PDB entry 7F0D | electron microscopy, 3.30 A resolution | chains A and D of the 31 polymer chains in the assembly

== Chain A ==
Molecule: 23S rRNA
Organism: Mycobacterium tuberculosis H37Ra
Sequence (3138 nucleotides; row label = number of the first residue in the row):
     1 UUGUAAGUGU CUAAGGGCGC AUGGUGGAUG CCUUGGCAUC GAGAGCCGAU GAAGGACGUG
    61 GGAGGCUGCG AUAUGCCUCG GGGAGCUGUC AACCGAGCGU GGAUCCGAGG AUUUCCGAAU
   121 GGGGAAACCC AGCACGAGUG AUGUCGUGCU ACCCGCAUCU GAAUAUAUAG GGUGCGGGAG
   181 GGAACGCGGG GAAGUGAAAC AUCUCAGUAC CCGUAGGAGG AGAAAACAAU UGUGAUUCCG
   241 CAAGUAGUGG CGAGCGAACG CGGAACAGGC UAAACCGCAC GCAUGGGUAA CCGGGUAGGG
   301 GUUGUGUGUG CGGGGUUGUG GGAGGAUAUG UCUCAGCGCU ACCCGGCUGA GAGGCAGUCA
   361 GAAAGUGUCG UGGUUAGCGG AAGUGGCCUG GGAUGGUCUG CCGUAGACGG UGAGAGCCCG
   421 GUACGCGAAA ACCCGGCACC UGCCUAGUAU CAAUUCCCGA GUAGCAGCGG GCCCGUGGAA
   481 UCCGCUGUGA AUCCGCCGGG ACCACCCGGU AAGCCUAAAU ACUCCUCGAU GACCGAUAGC
   541 GGAUUAGUAC CGUGAGGGAA UGGUGAAAAG UACCCCGGGA GGGGAGUGAA AGAGUACCUG
   601 AAACCGUGUG CCUACAAUCC GUCAGAGCCU CCUUUUCCUC UCCGGAGGAG GGUGGUGAUG
   661 GCGUGCCUUU UGAAGAAUGA GCCUGCGAGU CAGGGACAUG UCGCAAGGUU AACCCGUGUG
   721 GGGUAGCCGC AGCGAAAGCG AGUCUGAAUA GGGCGACCCA CACGCGCAUA CGCGCGUGUG
   781 AAUAGUGGCG UGUUCUGGAC CCGAAGCGGA GUGAUCUACC CAUGGCCAGG GUGAAGCGCG
   841 GGUAAGACCG CGUGGAGGCC CGAACCCACU UAGGUUGAAG ACUGAGGGGA UGAGCUGUGG
   901 GUAGGGGUGA AAGGCCAAUC AAACUCCGUG AUAGCUGGUU CUCCCCGAAA UGCAUUUAGG
   961 UGCAGCGUUG CGUGGUUCAC CGCGGAGGUA GAGCUACUGG AUGGCCGAUG GGCCCUACUA
  1021 GGUUACUGAC GUCAGCCAAA CUCCGAAUGC CGUGGUGUAA AGCGUGGCAG UGAGACGGCG
  1081 GGGGAUAAGC UCCGUACGUC GAAAGGGAAA CAGCCCAGAU CGCCGGCUAA GGCCCCCAAG
  1141 CGUGUGCUAA GUGGGAAAGG AUGUGCAGUC GCAAAGACAA CCAGGAGGUU GGCUUAGAAG
  1201 CAGCCACCCU UGAAAGAGUG CGUAAUAGCU CACUGGUCAA GUGAUUGUGC GCCGAUAAUG
  1261 UAGCGGGGCU CAAGCACACC GCCGAAGCCG CGGCACAUCC ACCUUGUGGU GGGUGUGGGU
  1321 AGGGGAGCGU CCCUCAUUCA GCGAAGCCAC CGGGUGACCG GUGGUGGAGG GUGGGGGAGU
  1381 GAGAAUGCAG GCAUGAGUAG CGACAAGGCA AGUGAGAACC UUGCCCGCCG AAAGACCAAG
  1441 GGUUCCUGGG CCAGGCCAGU CCGCCCAGGG UGAGUCGGGA CCUAAGGCGA GGCCGACAGG
  1501 CGUAGUCGAU GGACAACGGG UUGAUAUUCC CGUACCCGUG UGUGGGCGCC CGUGACGAAU
  1561 CAGCGGUACU AACCACCCAA AACCGGAUCG AUCACUCCCC UUCGGGGGUG UGGAGUUCUG
  1621 GGGCUGCGUG GGAACUUCGC UGGUAGUAGU CAAGCGAAGG GGUGACGCAG GAAGGUAGCC
  1681 GUACCAGUCA GUGGUAACAC UGGGGCAAGC CGGUAGGGAG AGCGAUAGGC AAAUCCGUCG
  1741 CUCACUAAUC CUGAGAGGUG ACGCAUAGCC GGUUGAGGCG AAUUCGGUGA UCCUCUGCUG
  1801 CCAAGAAAAG CCUCUAGCGA GCACACACAC GGCCCGUACC CCAAACCGAC ACAGGUGGUC
  1861 AGGUAGAGCA UACCAAGGCG UACGAGAUAA CUAUGGUUAA GGAACUCGGC AAAAUGCCCC
  1921 CGUAACUUCG GGAGAAGGGG GACCGGAAUA UCGUGAACAC CCUUGCGGUG GGAGCGGGAU
  1981 CCGGUCGCAG AAACCAGUGA GGAGCGACUG UUUACUAAAA ACACAGGUCC GUGCGAAGUC
  2041 GCAAGACGAU GUAUACGGAC UGACGCCUGC CCGGUGCUGG AAGGUUAAGA GGACCCGUUA
  2101 ACCCGCAAGG GUGAAGCGGA GAAUUUAAGC CCCAGUAAAC GGCGGUGGUA ACUAUAACCA
  2161 UCCUAAGGUA GCGAAAUUCC UUGUCGGGUA AGUUCCGACC UGCACGAAUG GCGUAACGAC
  2221 UUCUCAACUG UCUCAACCAU AGACUCGGCG AAAUUGCACU ACGAGUAAAG AUGCUCGUUA
  2281 CGCGCGGCAG GACGAAAAGA CCCCGGGACC UUCACUACAA CUUGGUAUUG AUGUUCGGUA
  2341 CGGUUUGUGU AGGAUAGGUG GGAGACUGUG AAACCUCGAC GCCAGUUGGG GCGGAGUCGU
  2401 UGUUGAAAUA CCACUCUGAU CGUAUUGGGC AUCUAACCUC GAACCCUGAA UCGGGUUUAG
  2461 GGACAGUGCC UGGCGGGUAG UUUAACUGGG GCGGUUGCCU CCUAAAAUGU AACGGAGGCG
  2521 CCCAAAGGUU CCCUCAACCU GGACGGCAAU CAGGUGGCGA GUGUAAAUGC ACAAGGGAGC
  2581 UUGACUGCGA GACUUACAAG UCAAGCAGGG ACGAAAGUCG GGAUUAGUGA UCCGGCACCC
  2641 CCGAGUGGAA GGGGUGUCGC UCAACGGAUA AAAGGUACCC CGGGGAUAAC AGGCUGAUCU
  2701 UCCCCAAGAG UCCAUAUCGA CGGGAUGGUU UGGCACCUCG AUGUCGGCUC GUCGCAUCCU
  2761 GGGGCUGGAG CAGGUCCCAA GGGUUGGGCU GUUCGCCCAU UAAAGCGGCA CGCGAGCUGG
  2821 GUUUAGAACG UCGUGAGACA GUUCGGUCUC UAUCCGCCGC GCGCGUCAGA AACUUGAGGA
  2881 AACCUGUCCC UAGUACGAGA GGACCGGGAC GGACGAACCU CUGGUGCACC AGUUGUCCCG
  2941 CCAGGGGCAC CGCUGGAUAG CCACGUUCGG UCAGGAUAAC CGCUGAAAGC AUCUAAGCGG
  3001 GAAACCUUCU CCAAGAUCAG GUUUCUCACC CACUUGGUGG GAUAAGGCCC CCCGCAGAAC
  3061 ACGGGUUCAA UAGGUCAGAC CUGGAAGCUC AGUAAUGGGU GUAGGGAACU GGUGCUAACC
  3121 GGCCGAAAAC UUACAACA
Not modelled in the structure: 1-4, 1013-1022, 3133-3138
Bound ions: Mg2+ near A2300 (its only coordinating residue here)
Ligand contacts: clarithromycin (CTY): U875, A2295, A2296, A2297, A2300, A2741, G2743, U2847, C2848, U2849

== Chain D ==
Name: 50S ribosomal protein L3
Organism: Mycobacterium tuberculosis H37Ra
Reference sequence: A0A045HU18 (A0A045HU18_MYCTX); numbering as in UniProt (aligned over 1-217)
Chain sequence (217 residues; row label = number of the first residue in the row):
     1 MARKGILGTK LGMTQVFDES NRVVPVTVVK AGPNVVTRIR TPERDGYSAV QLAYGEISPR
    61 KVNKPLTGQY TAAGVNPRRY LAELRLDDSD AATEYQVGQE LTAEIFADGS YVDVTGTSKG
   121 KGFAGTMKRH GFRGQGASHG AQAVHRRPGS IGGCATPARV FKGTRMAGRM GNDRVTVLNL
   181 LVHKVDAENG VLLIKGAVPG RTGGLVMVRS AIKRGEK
Not modelled in the structure: 1, 215-217

== How chain A and chain D interact ==
Residue-residue contacts (218; chain A residue first):
  A872(A) / Gly-140(D)  phosphate contact
  A872(A) / Gln-142(D)  phosphate contact
  G873(A) / Gln-142(D)  phosphate contact
  G874(A) / Gln-142(D)  phosphate contact
  U875(A) / Gln-142(D)  hydrogen bond to the base
  U1259(A) / Thr-156(D)  base contact
  U1259(A) / Arg-159(D)  hydrogen bond to the base
  U1259(A) / Phe-161(D)  base contact
  A1889(A) / Phe-123(D)  hydrogen bond to the sugar
  A1890(A) / Phe-123(D)  sugar contact
  A1890(A) / Gly-125(D)  hydrogen bond to the phosphate
  A1890(A) / Ala-167(D)  sugar contact
  C1891(A) / His-145(D)  phosphate contact
  C1891(A) / Arg-146(D)  salt bridge to the phosphate
  C1891(A) / Arg-147(D)  sugar contact
  U1892(A) / Ala-143(D)  sugar contact
  U1892(A) / His-145(D)  phosphate contact
  U1892(A) / Arg-146(D)  phosphate contact
  A1893(A) / Gln-142(D)  phosphate contact
  A1893(A) / Ala-143(D)  phosphate contact
  C1905(A) / His-139(D)  hydrogen bond to the base
  U1906(A) / His-139(D)  sugar contact
  G1908(A) / His-139(D)  hydrogen bond to the base
  C1910(A) / Ser-138(D)  hydrogen bond to the base
  C1910(A) / His-139(D)  stacking on the base
  A1911(A) / Ser-138(D)  sugar contact
  U2231(A) / Ser-138(D)  sugar contact
  U2231(A) / His-139(D)  hydrogen bond to the sugar
  C2232(A) / Gly-136(D)  phosphate contact
  C2232(A) / Ala-137(D)  hydrogen bond to the phosphate
  A2235(A) / Met-127(D)  sugar contact
  A2235(A) / Arg-133(D)  phosphate contact
  A2236(A) / Met-127(D)  phosphate contact
  A2236(A) / Arg-146(D)  salt bridge to the phosphate
  C2237(A) / Lys-128(D)  salt bridge to the phosphate
  C2262(A) / Arg-159(D)  phosphate contact
  G2263(A) / Thr-156(D)  phosphate contact
  G2263(A) / Arg-159(D)  salt bridge to the phosphate
  G2270(A) / Ala-155(D)  base contact
  G2270(A) / Thr-156(D)  base contact
  G2286(A) / Phe-123(D)  base contact
  G2287(A) / Met-166(D)  hydrogen bond to the base
  C2288(A) / Pro-148(D)  sugar contact
  C2288(A) / Ile-151(D)  base contact
  C2288(A) / Met-166(D)  base contact
  A2289(A) / Arg-147(D)  salt bridge to the phosphate
  A2289(A) / Gly-149(D)  sugar contact
  A2289(A) / Ile-151(D)  sugar contact
  G2290(A) / Ser-150(D)  hydrogen bond to the phosphate
  G2290(A) / Ile-151(D)  sugar contact
  G2290(A) / Gly-152(D)  sugar contact
  G2290(A) / Gly-153(D)  hydrogen bond to the sugar
  G2290(A) / Cys-154(D)  hydrogen bond to the sugar
  G2290(A) / Pro-157(D)  hydrogen bond to the sugar
  G2290(A) / Ala-158(D)  hydrogen bond to the base
  G2290(A) / Arg-159(D)  base contact
  G2290(A) / Val-160(D)  base contact
  G2291(A) / Cys-154(D)  hydrogen bond to the phosphate
  G2291(A) / Ala-158(D)  sugar contact
  C2748(A) / Gln-135(D)  base contact
  U2749(A) / Arg-133(D)  salt bridge to the phosphate
  U2749(A) / Gln-135(D)  sugar contact
  U2749(A) / Pro-148(D)  hydrogen bond to the sugar
  U2749(A) / Gly-149(D)  base contact
  U2749(A) / Ser-150(D)  hydrogen bond to the base
  C2750(A) / Phe-132(D)  phosphate contact
  C2750(A) / Arg-133(D)  salt bridge to the phosphate
  C2750(A) / Pro-148(D)  sugar contact
  C2750(A) / Ser-150(D)  hydrogen bond to the sugar
  G2751(A) / Phe-132(D)  phosphate contact
  G2751(A) / Arg-165(D)  salt bridge to the phosphate
  U2752(A) / Phe-161(D)  sugar contact
  C2809(A) / Thr-156(D)  hydrogen bond to the sugar
  C2809(A) / Pro-157(D)  sugar contact
  A2810(A) / Gly-153(D)  phosphate contact
  A2810(A) / Cys-154(D)  hydrogen bond to the phosphate
  A2810(A) / Ala-155(D)  hydrogen bond to the phosphate
  G2812(A) / Ser-150(D)  base contact
  G2812(A) / Gly-152(D)  base contact
  G2812(A) / Gly-153(D)  sugar contact
  G2812(A) / Cys-154(D)  hydrogen bond to the sugar
  C2813(A) / Ser-150(D)  hydrogen bond to the sugar
  C2813(A) / Gly-152(D)  sugar contact
  C2813(A) / Cys-154(D)  hydrogen bond to the phosphate
  G2816(A) / Gln-135(D)  hydrogen bond to the base
  G2816(A) / Val-144(D)  sugar contact
  G2816(A) / Arg-147(D)  salt bridge to the phosphate
  G2816(A) / Gly-149(D)  sugar contact
  G2816(A) / Ser-150(D)  base contact
  C2817(A) / Gln-135(D)  sugar contact
  C2817(A) / Ala-141(D)  sugar contact
  C2817(A) / Gln-142(D)  hydrogen bond to the phosphate
  C2817(A) / Val-144(D)  sugar contact
  U2818(A) / His-139(D)  sugar contact
  U2818(A) / Gly-140(D)  sugar contact
  U2818(A) / Ala-141(D)  sugar contact
  U2818(A) / Gln-142(D)  phosphate contact
  U2849(A) / Gln-142(D)  phosphate contact
  G2856(A) / Ile-151(D)  base contact
  G2856(A) / Arg-159(D)  sugar contact
  G2856(A) / Val-160(D)  hydrogen bond to the sugar
  C2857(A) / Val-160(D)  sugar contact
  C2857(A) / Phe-161(D)  sugar contact
  C2857(A) / Lys-162(D)  salt bridge to the phosphate
  C2857(A) / Gly-163(D)  hydrogen bond to the phosphate
  C2857(A) / Thr-164(D)  hydrogen bond to the sugar
  C2857(A) / Met-166(D)  base contact
  C2858(A) / Arg-129(D)  phosphate contact
  C2858(A) / Lys-162(D)  phosphate contact
  C2858(A) / Gly-163(D)  hydrogen bond to the phosphate
  C2858(A) / Thr-164(D)  sugar contact
  C2858(A) / Met-166(D)  hydrogen bond to the sugar
  C2858(A) / Ala-167(D)  hydrogen bond to the sugar
  C2858(A) / Gly-168(D)  sugar contact
  G2859(A) / Arg-129(D)  salt bridge to the phosphate
  G2859(A) / Gly-168(D)  sugar contact
  G2859(A) / Arg-169(D)  hydrogen bond to the sugar
  C2860(A) / Arg-169(D)  sugar contact
  A2870(A) / Pro-65(D)  base contact
  A2871(A) / Asn-63(D)  sugar contact
  A2871(A) / Pro-65(D)  base contact
  A2871(A) / Leu-66(D)  sugar contact
  A2871(A) / Gln-69(D)  base contact
  A2872(A) / Leu-66(D)  sugar contact
  A2872(A) / Gln-69(D)  base contact
  C2873(A) / Arg-40(D)  hydrogen bond to the base
  C2873(A) / Gln-51(D)  hydrogen bond to the sugar
  C2873(A) / Leu-81(D)  sugar contact
  C2873(A) / Glu-83(D)  hydrogen bond to the sugar
  U2874(A) / Tyr-47(D)  hydrogen bond to the sugar
  U2874(A) / Glu-83(D)  hydrogen bond to the sugar
  U2875(A) / Tyr-47(D)  sugar contact
  U2875(A) / Arg-85(D)  salt bridge to the phosphate
  G2876(A) / Arg-85(D)  salt bridge to the phosphate
  A2916(A) / Val-175(D)  sugar contact
  A2917(A) / Lys-121(D)  salt bridge to the phosphate
  A2917(A) / Val-175(D)  sugar contact
  A2917(A) / Ala-197(D)  base contact
  A2917(A) / Val-198(D)  sugar contact
  A2917(A) / Pro-199(D)  sugar contact
  C2918(A) / Lys-10(D)  phosphate contact
  C2918(A) / Met-13(D)  hydrogen bond to the sugar
  C2918(A) / Ser-118(D)  phosphate contact
  C2918(A) / Lys-119(D)  hydrogen bond to the phosphate
  C2918(A) / Lys-121(D)  salt bridge to the phosphate
  C2918(A) / Ala-197(D)  sugar contact
  C2918(A) / Val-198(D)  sugar contact
  C2918(A) / Pro-199(D)  sugar contact
  C2918(A) / Gly-200(D)  hydrogen bond to the phosphate
  C2919(A) / Lys-10(D)  salt bridge to the phosphate
  C2919(A) / Met-13(D)  sugar contact
  C2919(A) / Lys-119(D)  salt bridge to the phosphate
  C2919(A) / Thr-202(D)  hydrogen bond to the phosphate
  U2920(A) / Met-13(D)  sugar contact
  U2920(A) / Thr-14(D)  hydrogen bond to the sugar
  U2920(A) / Gln-15(D)  base contact
  U2920(A) / Pro-25(D)  base contact
  C2921(A) / Gln-15(D)  sugar contact
  C2961(A) / Lys-119(D)  salt bridge to the phosphate
  C2962(A) / Lys-121(D)  phosphate contact
  C2962(A) / Lys-128(D)  phosphate contact
  U2966(A) / Pro-25(D)  sugar contact
  U2967(A) / Leu-180(D)  sugar contact
  U2967(A) / Lys-195(D)  hydrogen bond to the phosphate
  U2967(A) / Gly-196(D)  sugar contact
  U2967(A) / Ala-197(D)  sugar contact
  C2968(A) / Leu-178(D)  hydrogen bond to the sugar
  C2968(A) / Asn-179(D)  sugar contact
  C2968(A) / Leu-180(D)  sugar contact
  C2968(A) / Lys-195(D)  salt bridge to the phosphate
  G2969(A) / Asn-179(D)  phosphate contact
  G2970(A) / Lys-213(D)  salt bridge to the phosphate
  U2971(A) / Lys-213(D)  base contact
  C3009(A) / Ile-212(D)  phosphate contact
  U3010(A) / Thr-176(D)  hydrogen bond to the phosphate
  U3010(A) / Arg-209(D)  salt bridge to the phosphate
  C3011(A) / Thr-115(D)  phosphate contact
  C3011(A) / Asp-173(D)  hydrogen bond to the sugar
  C3011(A) / Arg-174(D)  salt bridge to the phosphate
  C3011(A) / Thr-176(D)  hydrogen bond to the phosphate
  C3012(A) / Asp-173(D)  sugar contact
  C3012(A) / Arg-174(D)  salt bridge to the phosphate
  G3020(A) / Tyr-47(D)  base contact
  G3021(A) / Arg-40(D)  base contact
  G3021(A) / Asp-45(D)  sugar contact
  G3021(A) / Tyr-47(D)  hydrogen bond to the base
  U3022(A) / Arg-38(D)  sugar contact
  U3022(A) / Arg-40(D)  hydrogen bond to the base
  U3022(A) / Arg-44(D)  hydrogen bond to the sugar
  U3022(A) / Asp-45(D)  hydrogen bond to the sugar
  U3023(A) / Arg-38(D)  hydrogen bond to the sugar
  U3023(A) / Arg-44(D)  salt bridge to the phosphate
  U3023(A) / Gln-69(D)  base contact
  U3024(A) / Lys-64(D)  sugar contact
  U3024(A) / Pro-65(D)  hydrogen bond to the sugar
  U3024(A) / Gly-68(D)  sugar contact
  U3024(A) / Gln-69(D)  sugar contact
  U3024(A) / Ala-72(D)  sugar contact
  C3025(A) / Lys-64(D)  sugar contact
  C3025(A) / Pro-65(D)  sugar contact
  A3045(A) / Lys-64(D)  phosphate contact
  G3046(A) / Asn-63(D)  phosphate contact
  G3046(A) / Lys-64(D)  hydrogen bond to the phosphate
  G3047(A) / Asn-63(D)  hydrogen bond to the phosphate
  C3055(A) / Lys-119(D)  hydrogen bond to the sugar
  A3056(A) / Asn-172(D)  phosphate contact
  A3056(A) / Arg-201(D)  phosphate contact
  G3057(A) / Gly-120(D)  phosphate contact
  G3057(A) / Gly-122(D)  phosphate contact
  G3057(A) / Arg-169(D)  salt bridge to the phosphate
  G3057(A) / Asn-172(D)  phosphate contact
  A3058(A) / Phe-123(D)  hydrogen bond to the phosphate
  A3058(A) / Arg-169(D)  salt bridge to the phosphate
  G3064(A) / Arg-79(D)  phosphate contact
  G3065(A) / Lys-61(D)  salt bridge to the phosphate
  G3065(A) / Arg-79(D)  salt bridge to the phosphate
  U3066(A) / Lys-61(D)  salt bridge to the phosphate
  C3068(A) / Arg-60(D)  base contact
Interface residues without a listed pair, chain A (91 interface residues in all): A2882, G2960
Interface residues without a listed pair, chain D (97 interface residues in all): Arg-3, Ala-82, Ala-124, Gly-134, Met-170, Val-177

== In short ==
Chain A and chain D form an interface of 91 and 97 residues respectively; the contacts include 59 hydrogen
bonds, 29 salt bridges and 1 aromatic stacking contact. Among the polar pairs are U875(A)/Gln-142(D),
U1259(A)/Arg-159(D) and C1905(A)/His-139(D). Ligands of chain A: clarithromycin.
Here chain A is 23S rRNA and chain D is 50S ribosomal protein L3, both from Mycobacterium tuberculosis H37Ra.
Entry 7F0D (Cryo-EM structure of Mycobacterium tuberculosis 50S ribosome subunit bound with clarithromycin)
was determined by electron microscopy.
